Entry 6UE7 (electron microscopy, 2.90 A resolution); this record covers chains B and C of the 6 polymer chains in the assembly.

== Chain B ==
Molecule: Immunoglobulin heavy constant alpha 1
From: Homo sapiens
UniProtKB: P01876 (IGHA1_HUMAN); residues 242-472 here correspond to UniProt positions 123-353 (UniProt number = residue number - 119)
Amino-acid sequence (245 residues; numbered 228 to 472; the number before each row is that of its first residue):
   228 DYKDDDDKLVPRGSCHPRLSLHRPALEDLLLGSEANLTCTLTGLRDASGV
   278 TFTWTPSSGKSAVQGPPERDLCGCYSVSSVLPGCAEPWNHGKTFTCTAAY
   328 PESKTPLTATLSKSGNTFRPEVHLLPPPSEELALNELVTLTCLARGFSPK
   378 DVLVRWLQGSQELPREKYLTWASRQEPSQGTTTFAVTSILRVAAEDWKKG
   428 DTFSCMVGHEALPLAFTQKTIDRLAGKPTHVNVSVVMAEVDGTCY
Disordered / not traced: 228-241, 455
Construct notes: expression tag (228-241)
UniProt features mapped onto this chain:
  - glycosylation: N263 (N-linked (GlcNAc...) (complex) asparagine)
Disulfides: C266-C323, C369-C432
Covalent attachments: N-acetylglucosamine (NAG) linked to N263, N459

== Chain C ==
Molecule: Polymeric immunoglobulin receptor
From: Homo sapiens
UniProtKB: P01833 (PIGR_HUMAN); residues 1-585 here correspond to UniProt positions 19-603 (UniProt number = residue number + 18)
Amino-acid sequence (591 residues; row label = number of the first residue in the row):
     1 KSPIFGPEEVNSVEGNSVSITCYYPPTSVNRHTRKYWCRQGARGGCITLI
    51 SSEGYVSSKYAGRANLTNFPENGTFVVNIAQLSQDDSGRYKCGLGINSRG
   101 LSFDVSLEVSQGPGLLNDTKVYTVDLGRTVTINCPFKTENAQKRKSLYKQ
   151 IGLYPVLVIDSSGYVNPNYTGRIRLDIQGTGQLLFSVVINQLRLSDAGQY
   201 LCQAGDDSNSNKKNADLQVLKPEPELVYEDLRGSVTFHCALGPEVANVAK
   251 FLCRQSSGENCDVVVNTLGKRAPAFEGRILLNPQDKDGSFSVVITGLRKE
   301 DAGRYLCGAHSDGQLQEGSPIQAWQLFVNEESTIPRSPTVVKGVAGGSVA
   351 VLCPYNRKESKSIKYWCLWEGAQNGRCPLLVDSEGWVKAQYEGRLSLLEE
   401 PGNGTFTVILNQLTSRDAGFYWCLTNGDTLWRTTVEIKIIEGEPNLKVPG
   451 NVTAVLGETLKVPCHFPCKFSSYEKYWCKWNNTGCQALPSQDEGPSKAFV
   501 NCDENSRLVSLTLNLVTRADEGWYWCGVKQGHFYGETAAVYVAVEERKAA
   551 GSRDVSLAKADAAPDEKVLDSGFREIENKAIQDPRHHHHHH
Disordered / not traced: 1, 491-501, 547-591
Construct notes: expression tag (586-591)
UniProt features mapped onto this chain:
  - glycosylation (N-linked (GlcNAc...) asparagine): N65, N72, N117, N168, N403, N451 (complex), N481
Disulfides: C22-C92, C38-C46, C134-C202, C239-C307, C253-C261, C464-C526, C478-C485
Covalent attachments: N-acetylglucosamine (NAG) linked to N65, N72, N168, N403, N451, N481

== How chain B and chain C interact ==
Contacting residue pairs (7; chain B residue first):
  F345(B) - E53(C)
  R346(B) - H32(C)
  Q406(B) - G54(C)
  Q406(B) - V56(C)  hydrogen bond (backbone-backbone)
  G407(B) - G54(C)
  G407(B) - V56(C)
  T408(B) - G54(C)
Also at the interface, not in a pair above, chain C (6 interface residues in all): S52, Y55

== Summary ==
Chain B and chain C form an interface of 5 and 6 residues respectively, with 1 hydrogen bond. The
hydrogen-bonded pair Q406(B)-V56(C) is a backbone contact.
Here chain B is Immunoglobulin heavy constant alpha 1 and chain C is Polymeric immunoglobulin receptor, both
from Homo sapiens. Entry 6UE7 (Structure of dimeric sIgA complex) was determined by electron microscopy
together with 6UE8, 6UE9 and 6UEA from the same study.
